PDB entry 8RHL | X-ray diffraction, 3.20 A resolution | chains O and U of the 32 polymer chains in the assembly

== Chain O ==
Molecule: Proteasome subunit alpha type-2
Source organism: Saccharomyces cerevisiae
UniProtKB: P23639 (PSA2_YEAST); residue numbers follow UniProt; this construct covers 1-250
Sequence (250 residues; each row starts with the number of its first residue):
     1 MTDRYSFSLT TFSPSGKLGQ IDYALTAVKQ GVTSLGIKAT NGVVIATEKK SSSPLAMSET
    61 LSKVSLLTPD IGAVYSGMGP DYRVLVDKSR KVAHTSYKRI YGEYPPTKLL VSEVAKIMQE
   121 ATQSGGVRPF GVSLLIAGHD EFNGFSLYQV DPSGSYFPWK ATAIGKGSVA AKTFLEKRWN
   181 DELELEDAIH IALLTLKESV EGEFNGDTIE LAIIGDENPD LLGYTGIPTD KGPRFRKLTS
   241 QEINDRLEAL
Curated features (UniProtKB/Swiss-Prot):
  - cross-link: Lys108 (Glycyl lysine isopeptide (Lys-Gly) (interchain with G-Cter in ubiquitin))

== Chain U ==
Molecule: Proteasome subunit alpha type-1
Source organism: Saccharomyces cerevisiae
UniProtKB: P21243 (PSA1_YEAST); residues -8 to 243 here correspond to UniProt positions 1-252 (UniProt number = residue number + 9)
Sequence (252 residues; each row starts with the number of its first residue; numbers below 1 keep their minus sign (Met-8 is residue -8)):
    -8 MSGAAAASAA GYDRHITIFS PEGRLYQVEY AFKATNQTNI NSLAVRGKDC TVVISQKKVP
    52 DKLLDPTTVS YIFCISRTIG MVVNGPIPDA RNAALRAKAE AAEFRYKYGY DMPCDVLAKR
   112 MANLSQIYTQ RAYMRPLGVI LTFVSVDEEL GPSIYKTDPA GYYVGYKATA TGPKQQEITT
   172 NLENHFKKSK IDHINEESWE KVVEFAITHM IDALGTEFSK NDLEVGVATK DKFFTLSAEN
   232 IEERLVAIAE QD
Disordered / not traced: -8 to 1, 243

== How chain O and chain U interact ==
Pairs across the interface (63; chain O residue first):
  Asp3(O) - Tyr124(U)
  Tyr5(O) - Ile7(U)
  Tyr5(O) - Ala123(U)  hydrophobic
  Tyr5(O) - Tyr124(U)  hydrophobic
  Leu9(O) - Ile9(U)  hydrophobic
  Leu9(O) - Ala123(U)  hydrophobic
  Gln20(O) - Ile9(U)
  Gln20(O) - Phe10(U)  hydrogen bond (side chain-backbone)
  Tyr23(O) - Phe10(U)  hydrophobic
  Tyr23(O) - Ser11(U)
  Tyr23(O) - Pro12(U)  hydrophobic
  Tyr23(O) - Gly14(U)
  Ala24(O) - Phe10(U)  hydrophobic
  Thr26(O) - Pro12(U)
  Thr26(O) - Glu13(U)
  Ala27(O) - Gly14(U)
  Ser52(O) - Tyr153(U)  hydrogen bond
  Ser53(O) - Thr170(U)
  Pro54(O) - Lys158(U)
  Pro54(O) - Glu174(U)
  Leu55(O) - Tyr157(U)
  Leu55(O) - Lys158(U)  hydrogen bond (backbone-backbone)
  Leu55(O) - Ala159(U)
  Leu55(O) - Thr170(U)
  Leu55(O) - Phe177(U)  hydrophobic
  Ala56(O) - Gly156(U)
  Ala56(O) - Tyr157(U)  hydrophobic
  Met57(O) - Arg37(U)
  Met57(O) - Val155(U)
  Met57(O) - Gly156(U)  hydrogen bond (backbone-backbone)
  Met57(O) - Tyr157(U)
  Met57(O) - Lys158(U)
  Thr60(O) - Tyr146(U)
  Thr60(O) - Val155(U)
  Thr60(O) - Gly156(U)  hydrogen bond (side chain-backbone)
  Leu61(O) - Tyr153(U)  hydrophobic
  Met78(O) - Phe10(U)  hydrophobic
  Met78(O) - Leu16(U)  hydrophobic
  Pro80(O) - Gln117(U)
  Pro80(O) - Ala151(U)
  Pro80(O) - Gly152(U)
  Pro80(O) - Tyr153(U)
  Asp81(O) - Gln117(U)
  Arg83(O) - Ala113(U)  hydrogen bond (side chain-backbone)
  Arg83(O) - Asn114(U)
  Arg83(O) - Gly152(U)  hydrogen bond (side chain-backbone)
  Arg83(O) - Tyr154(U)
  Val84(O) - Asn114(U)
  Val84(O) - Gln117(U)
  Asp87(O) - Lys110(U)  salt bridge
  Asp87(O) - Asn114(U)
  Gly126(O) - Arg122(U)
  Gly126(O) - Ala123(U)  hydrogen bond (backbone-backbone)
  Val127(O) - Gln121(U)
  Val127(O) - Arg122(U)
  Arg128(O) - Thr8(U)
  Arg128(O) - Phe10(U)
  Arg128(O) - Leu16(U)
  Arg128(O) - Thr120(U)  hydrogen bond (side chain-backbone)
  Arg128(O) - Gln121(U)  hydrogen bond (backbone-backbone)
  Pro129(O) - Phe10(U)
  Phe130(O) - Gln121(U)
  Gly131(O) - Phe10(U)
Interface residues without a listed pair, chain O (30 interface residues in all): Thr2, Ala121
Interface residues without a listed pair, chain U (34 interface residues in all): Thr160, Leu173

== In short ==
30 residues of chain O face 34 of chain U across their interface; the contacts include 10 hydrogen bonds and 1
salt bridge. Polar contacts include Asp87(O)-Lys110(U), Gln20(O)-Phe10(U) and Ser52(O)-Tyr153(U).
Here chain O is Proteasome subunit alpha type-2 and chain U is Proteasome subunit alpha type-1, both from
Saccharomyces cerevisiae. Entry 8RHL (Yeast 20S proteasome in complex with a linear biarylether epoxyketone
(compound 15a)) was determined by X-ray diffraction together with 8RHJ and 8RHK from the same study.
